5DNN - chains E and J of the 10 polymer chains in the assembly; structure by X-ray diffraction, 2.80 A resolution.

[Chain E]
Protein: Histone H3.2
From: Xenopus laevis
Reference sequence: P84233 (H32_XENLA); residues 1-135 here correspond to UniProt positions 2-136 (UniProt number = residue number + 1)
Sequence (135 residues; each row starts with the number of its first residue):
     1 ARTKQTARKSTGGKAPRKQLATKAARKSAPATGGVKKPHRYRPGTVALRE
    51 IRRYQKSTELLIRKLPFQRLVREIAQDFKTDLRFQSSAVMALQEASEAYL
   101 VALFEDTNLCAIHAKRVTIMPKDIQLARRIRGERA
Unresolved in the structure: 1-37, 135
Differences from the reference sequence: variant Ala102 (Gly103 in P84233)
Metal / ion sites: Mg2+: Asp77 (shared with 1 residue of chain D); triethylphosphanuidylgold(1+) Au near His113 (its only coordinating residue here)
Ligand contacts:
  - triethylphosphanuidylgold(1+) (AUF), molecule 1: Leu109, Ile112, His113
  - triethylphosphanuidylgold(1+) (AUF), molecule 2: Lys122, Gln125, Leu126
Curated features (UniProtKB/Swiss-Prot):
  - modified residue: Arg2 (Asymmetric dimethylarginine), Thr3 (Phosphothreonine), Lys4 (Allysine), Gln5 (5-glutamyl dopamine), Thr6 (Phosphothreonine), Arg8 (Citrulline), Lys9 (N6,N6,N6-trimethyllysine), Ser10 (ADP-ribosylserine), Thr11 (Phosphothreonine), Lys14 (N6-(2-hydroxyisobutyryl)lysine), Arg17 (Asymmetric dimethylarginine), Lys18 (N6-(2-hydroxyisobutyryl)lysine), Lys23 (N6-(2-hydroxyisobutyryl)lysine), Arg26 (Citrulline), Lys27 (N6,N6,N6-trimethyllysine), Ser28 (ADP-ribosylserine), Lys36 (N6,N6,N6-trimethyllysine), Lys37 (N6-methyllysine), Tyr41 (Phosphotyrosine), Lys56 (N6,N6,N6-trimethyllysine) and 8 more in UniProt
  - lipidation: Cys110 (S-palmitoyl cysteine)
What the authors report for this chain:
  - triethylphosphanuidylgold(1+) coordination: His113

[Chain J]
Molecule: 145-nt DNA strand
Sequence (145 nucleotides; numbered -72 to 72; the number before each row is that of its first residue; numbers below 1 keep their minus sign (DA-72 is residue -72)):
   -72 ATCAATATCCACCTGCAGATACTACCAAAAGTGTATTTGGAAACTGCTCC
   -22 ATCAAAAGGCATGTTCAGCTGATTCAGCTGAACATGCCTTTTGATGGAGC
    28 AGTTTCCAAATACACTTTTGGTAGTATCTGCAGGTGGATATTGAT

[Interface between chain E and chain J]
Residue-residue contacts (26; chain E residue first):
  Arg40(E) - DG70(J)  sugar contact
  Tyr41(E) - DT69(J)  phosphate contact
  Tyr41(E) - DG70(J)  phosphate contact
  Arg42(E) - DG-5(J)  salt bridge to the phosphate
  Arg42(E) - DG70(J)  hydrogen bond to the phosphate
  Arg42(E) - DA71(J)  salt bridge to the phosphate
  Pro43(E) - DA-6(J)  phosphate contact
  Pro43(E) - DG-5(J)  sugar contact
  Thr45(E) - DT69(J)  phosphate contact
  Thr45(E) - DG70(J)  hydrogen bond to the phosphate
  Arg63(E) - DG-14(J)  phosphate contact
  Arg63(E) - DC-13(J)  salt bridge to the phosphate
  Arg72(E) - DA-22(J)  salt bridge to the phosphate
  Arg83(E) - DC-23(J)  hydrogen bond to the sugar
  Arg83(E) - DA-22(J)  phosphate contact
  Phe84(E) - DC-23(J)  sugar contact
  Phe84(E) - DA-22(J)  hydrogen bond to the phosphate
  Gln85(E) - DC-23(J)  phosphate contact
  Ser86(E) - DC-23(J)  hydrogen bond to the phosphate
  Arg116(E) - DT-3(J)  phosphate contact
  Arg116(E) - DG-2(J)  phosphate contact
  Val117(E) - DC-4(J)  phosphate contact
  Val117(E) - DT-3(J)  hydrogen bond to the phosphate
  Thr118(E) - DC-4(J)  hydrogen bond to the phosphate
  Thr118(E) - DT-3(J)  hydrogen bond to the phosphate
  Met120(E) - DG-2(J)  phosphate contact
Other interface residues (no listed pair), chain E (16 interface residues in all): Lys115

[Overview]
The interface between chain E and chain J involves 16 residues on one side and 12 on the other, with 8
hydrogen bonds and 4 salt bridges. Polar pairs include Arg83(E)-DC-23(J), Arg42(E)-DG70(J) and
Thr45(E)-DG70(J). Chain E binds triethylphosphanuidylgold(1+). The paper reports triethylphosphanuidylgold(1+)
coordination by His113(E).
Here chain E is Histone H3.2 (Xenopus laevis) and chain J is a 145-nt DNA strand. Entry 5DNN (Nucleosome core
particle containing adducts of gold(I)-triethylphosphane and ruthenium(II)-toluene PTA complexes) was
determined by X-ray diffraction, deposited together with 5DNM.
